PDB entry 8CAV | X-ray diffraction, 2.87 A resolution | chains A and B of the 4 polymer chains in the assembly

# Chain A (and B)
Name: Serine/threonine protein kinase
Source organism: Thermomonospora curvata
Notes: chain B of this document is another copy of the same molecule, construct and numbering; everything in this record applies to it too
Reference sequence: D1A2F7 (D1A2F7_THECD); residues 1-865 here = UniProt positions 1-865
Chain sequence (865 residues; row label = number of the first residue in the row):
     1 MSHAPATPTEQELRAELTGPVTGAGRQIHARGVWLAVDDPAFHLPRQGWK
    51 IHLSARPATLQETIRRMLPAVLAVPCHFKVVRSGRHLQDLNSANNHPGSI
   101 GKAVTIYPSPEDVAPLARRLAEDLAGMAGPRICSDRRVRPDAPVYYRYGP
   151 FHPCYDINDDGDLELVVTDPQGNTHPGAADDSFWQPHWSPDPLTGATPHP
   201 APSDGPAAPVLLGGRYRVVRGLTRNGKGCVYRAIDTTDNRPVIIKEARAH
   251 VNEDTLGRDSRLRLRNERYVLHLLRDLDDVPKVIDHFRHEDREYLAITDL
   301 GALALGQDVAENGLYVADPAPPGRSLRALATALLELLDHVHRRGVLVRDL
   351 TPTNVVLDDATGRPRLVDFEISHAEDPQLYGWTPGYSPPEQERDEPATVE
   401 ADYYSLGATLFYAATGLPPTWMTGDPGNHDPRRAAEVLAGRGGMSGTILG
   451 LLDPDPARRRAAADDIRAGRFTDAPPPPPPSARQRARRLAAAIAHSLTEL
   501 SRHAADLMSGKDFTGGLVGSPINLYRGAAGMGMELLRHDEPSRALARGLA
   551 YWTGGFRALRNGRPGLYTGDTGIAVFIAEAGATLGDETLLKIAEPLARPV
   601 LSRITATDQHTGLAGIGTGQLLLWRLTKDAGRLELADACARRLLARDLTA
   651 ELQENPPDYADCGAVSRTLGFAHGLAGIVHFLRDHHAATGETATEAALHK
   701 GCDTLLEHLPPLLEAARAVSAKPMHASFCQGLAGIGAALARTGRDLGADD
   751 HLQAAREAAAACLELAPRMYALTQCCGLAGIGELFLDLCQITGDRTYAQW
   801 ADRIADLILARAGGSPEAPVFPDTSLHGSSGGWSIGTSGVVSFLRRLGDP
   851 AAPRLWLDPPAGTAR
Disordered / not traced: 1-5 (chain B: 1-5, 864-865)
Disulfide bonds: Cys729-Cys775
Metal / ion sites: Mg2+: Asp368 (together with AMP-PNP)
Residues lining bound ligands: AMP-PNP (ANP; phosphoaminophosphonic acid-adenylate ester): Leu222, Thr223, Lys227, Val230, Arg232, Ile243, Lys245, Pro281, Ile297, Thr298, Asp299, Leu300, Gly301, Ala304, Asp349, Thr353, Asn354, Val356, Val367, Asp368, Glu370
From the paper describing this entry:
  - Mg2+ coordination: Asn354, Asp368
  - catalytic residues: His52, Asp349 (proposed by the authors, not directly observed)
  - contacts within the chain: His52-Asp135, Lys245-Glu267
  - binding site for AMP-PNP: Lys245
  - mutagenesis - K79A, D349A, D368A: abolished catalytic activity
  - mutagenesis - K50A, K102A, R147A, D156DEL, K245A, C775A: decreased catalytic activity
  - catalytic residues: Lys79 (citing earlier work)
  - mutagenesis - H52A: unchanged catalytic activity
  - mutagenesis - D156DEL: decreased expression
  - catalytic residues: Cys729, Cys775, Cys776 (by similarity / conservation)

# Chain A / chain B interface
Contacting residue pairs (76):
  Gln27(A) with Ser602(B)
  His29(A) with Val600(B)
  Arg31(A) with Arg598(B); Pro599(B); Val600(B)
  Asp38(A) with Ser602(B); Arg603(B), salt bridge
  His43(A) with Asn173(B)
  Pro45(A) with Asn173(B)
  Arg46(A) with Asp156(B), salt bridge; Gln171(B), hydrogen bond (backbone-backbone); Gly172(B); Asn173(B); Asn561(B), hydrogen bond
  Gln47(A) with Pro170(B), hydrogen bond (side chain-backbone); Gln171(B), hydrogen bond (backbone-backbone); Gly172(B)
  Pro110(A) with Gln171(B)
  Tyr148(A) with Pro170(B), hydrogen bond (side chain-backbone)
  Tyr155(A) with Leu559(B), hydrophobic
  Asp156(A) with Arg46(B), salt bridge
  Leu163(A) with Leu559(B), hydrophobic
  Thr168(A) with Thr168(B)
  Pro170(A) with Gln47(B), hydrogen bond (backbone-side chain); Tyr148(B), hydrogen bond (backbone-side chain); Trp188(B)
  Gln171(A) with Pro45(B); Arg46(B), hydrogen bond (backbone-backbone); Gln47(B), hydrogen bond (backbone-backbone); Pro110(B)
  Gly172(A) with Arg46(B); Gln47(B)
  Asn173(A) with Pro45(B); Arg46(B), hydrogen bond (side chain-backbone)
  Thr174(A) with Arg46(B)
  Met508(A) with Tyr551(B), hydrophobic; Ile592(B), hydrophobic
  Ser509(A) with Lys591(B); Pro595(B)
  Phe513(A) with Ala558(B), hydrophobic; Leu559(B), hydrophobic
  Ala544(A) with Arg547(B), hydrogen bond (backbone-side chain)
  Arg547(A) with Ala544(B), hydrogen bond (side chain-backbone); Gly548(B)
  Gly548(A) with Tyr551(B)
  Tyr551(A) with Met508(B), hydrophobic; Gly548(B); Tyr551(B), hydrophobic; Trp552(B)
  Trp552(A) with Tyr551(B); Gly554(B); Gly555(B)
  Gly554(A) with Trp552(B)
  Gly555(A) with Trp552(B); Phe556(B)
  Phe556(A) with Gly555(B); Phe556(B); Ala558(B), hydrophobic
  Ala558(A) with Phe513(B), hydrophobic; Phe556(B), hydrophobic; Arg560(B), hydrogen bond (backbone-side chain)
  Leu559(A) with Leu163(B), hydrophobic; Phe513(B), hydrophobic; Arg560(B), hydrogen bond (backbone-side chain)
  Arg560(A) with Ala558(B), hydrogen bond (side chain-backbone); Leu559(B), hydrogen bond (side chain-backbone); Arg560(B)
  Asn561(A) with Arg46(B)
  Thr588(A) with Ala505(B)
  Lys591(A) with Ser509(B)
  Ile592(A) with Met508(B), hydrophobic
  Pro595(A) with Ser509(B)
  Val600(A) with Asp38(B)
  Arg603(A) with Arg31(B); Asp38(B), salt bridge; His77(B)
Other interface residues (no listed pair), chain A (47 interface residues in all): Ile28, His77, Asp169, Trp188, Ala505, Lys511, Ser602
Other interface residues (no listed pair), chain B (45 interface residues in all): Gln27, His29, Tyr155, Thr174, Thr588

# Overview
47 residues of chain A face 45 of chain B across their interface; the contacts include 16 hydrogen bonds and 4
salt bridges. Among the polar pairs are Asp38(A)-Arg603(B), Arg46(A)-Asp156(B) and Arg46(A)-Asn561(B). From
the paper: catalytic residues His52(A), Asp349(A) and Lys79(A) among others; K50A, K102A and R147A of chain A,
among others, reduce catalytic activity; 10 substitutions were tested in all.
Both chains are Serine/threonine protein kinase (Thermomonospora curvata). Entry 8CAV (Discovery of the
lanthipeptide Curvocidin and structural insights into its trifunctional synthetase CuvL) was determined by
X-ray diffraction together with 8CAR from the same study.
